Entry 8EMH (electron microscopy, 3.63 A resolution); this record covers chains A and F of the 14 polymer chains in the assembly.

[Chain A (and F)]
Protein: Protease Lon-related BREX system protein BrxL
From: Acinetobacter sp. NEB 394
Notes: chain F of this document is another copy of the same molecule, construct and numbering; everything in this record applies to it too
Reference sequence: A0A7H8SL14 (A0A7H8SL14_9GAMM); residues 1-679 here = UniProt positions 1-679
Sequence (679 residues; numbered 1 to 679; the number before each row is that of its first residue):
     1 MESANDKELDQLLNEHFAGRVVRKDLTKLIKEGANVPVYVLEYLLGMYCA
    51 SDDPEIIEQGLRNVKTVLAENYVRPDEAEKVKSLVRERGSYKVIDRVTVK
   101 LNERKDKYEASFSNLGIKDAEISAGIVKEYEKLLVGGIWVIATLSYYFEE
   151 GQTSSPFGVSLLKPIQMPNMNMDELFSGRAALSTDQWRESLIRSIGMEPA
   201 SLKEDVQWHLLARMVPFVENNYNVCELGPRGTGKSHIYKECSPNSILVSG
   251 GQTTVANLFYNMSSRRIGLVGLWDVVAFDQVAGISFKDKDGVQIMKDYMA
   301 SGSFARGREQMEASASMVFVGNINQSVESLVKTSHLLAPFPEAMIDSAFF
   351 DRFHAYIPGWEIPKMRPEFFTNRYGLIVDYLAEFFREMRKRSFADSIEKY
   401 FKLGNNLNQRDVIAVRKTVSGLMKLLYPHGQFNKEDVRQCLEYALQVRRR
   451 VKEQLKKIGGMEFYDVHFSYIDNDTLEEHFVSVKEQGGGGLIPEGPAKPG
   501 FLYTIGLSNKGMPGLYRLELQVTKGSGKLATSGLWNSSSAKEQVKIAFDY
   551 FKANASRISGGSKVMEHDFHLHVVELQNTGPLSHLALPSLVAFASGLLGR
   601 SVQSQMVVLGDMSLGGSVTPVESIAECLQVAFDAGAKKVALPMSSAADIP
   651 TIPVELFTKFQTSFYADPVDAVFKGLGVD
Unresolved in the structure: 1, 487-490, 678-679 (chain F: 1, 488-497, 678-679)
Differences from the reference sequence: conflict Q280 (Glu in A0A7H8SL14)
Reported in the primary citation:
  - binding site for the 64-nt DNA strand: S264, K287
  - self-association interface (contacts with another copy of this molecule): L134, T658, Q661
  - conformationally variable residues (domain motion): S469 to A497
  - mutagenesis - R104A, L134W, S264A/R265A, K287A: decreased binding to dsDNA
  - mutagenesis - Q661W (3.3-fold): increased catalytic activity
  - mutagenesis - T658W: unchanged catalytic activity
  - mutagenesis - L134W: abolished catalytic activity on dsDNA
  - mutagenesis - Q661W: unchanged binding to DNA
  - mutagenesis - Q661W: decreased binding to dsDNA (in the presence of ATP)

[Chain A / chain F interface]
Contacting residue pairs (50):
  E32(A) - S392(F)
  E32(A) - A394(F)
  E32(A) - R416(F)  salt bridge
  R74(A) - R386(F)
  R74(A) - K390(F)
  D76(A) - V135(F)
  E77(A) - K390(F)  salt bridge
  E79(A) - L101(F)
  E79(A) - L134(F)
  K80(A) - E131(F)
  S83(A) - Y108(F)  hydrogen bond
  S83(A) - L134(F)
  R86(A) - L101(F)
  R86(A) - D106(F)  salt bridge
  R86(A) - Y108(F)
  E87(A) - Y108(F)  hydrogen bond
  E87(A) - K128(F)
  Y146(A) - D106(F)  hydrogen bond
  F148(A) - E103(F)
  F148(A) - R104(F)
  F148(A) - D106(F)
  T153(A) - R104(F)
  S154(A) - R104(F)
  P156(A) - E103(F)
  R230(A) - S347(F)  hydrogen bond
  K239(A) - D297(F)  salt bridge
  K239(A) - S301(F)
  K239(A) - S303(F)
  I246(A) - A305(F)  hydrophobic
  L247(A) - A305(F)
  L247(A) - Q310(F)
  S249(A) - I294(F)
  S249(A) - D297(F)
  S249(A) - A305(F)  hydrogen bond (side chain-backbone)
  G250(A) - Q293(F)
  Q252(A) - D290(F)
  N257(A) - M262(F)
  N257(A) - G307(F)  hydrogen bond (side chain-backbone)
  N257(A) - R308(F)
  R266(A) - R265(F)
  R266(A) - R308(F)
  I267(A) - R308(F)  hydrogen bond (backbone-side chain)
  L269(A) - G307(F)
  L269(A) - R308(F)
  L272(A) - R308(F)
  W273(A) - R308(F)
  W273(A) - E309(F)
  D279(A) - Q293(F)
  D279(A) - D297(F)
  Q280(A) - Q293(F)
Interface residues without a listed pair, chain A (37 interface residues in all): K28, K82, D119, S155, F157, S245, V248, G268
Interface residues without a listed pair, chain F (32 interface residues in all): K100, K105, A348, D395

[In short]
37 residues of chain A and 32 residues of chain F are in contact, with 7 hydrogen bonds and 4 salt bridges.
Among the polar pairs are E32(A)-R416(F), E77(A)-K390(F) and R86(A)-D106(F). The paper reports a binding site
for the 64-nt DNA strand at S264(A) and K287(A); R104A, L134W and S264A/R265A of chain A, among others, reduce
binding to dsDNA; 6 substitutions were tested in all.
Chain A and chain F are both Protease Lon-related BREX system protein BrxL (Acinetobacter sp. NEB 394); the
structure, CryoEM characterization of a unique AAA+ BrxL phage restriction factor, was determined by electron
microscopy together with 8EIL and 8EMC from the same study.
